PDB entry 6TQO | electron microscopy, 3.80 A resolution | chains T and R of the 15 polymer chains in the assembly

# Chain T
Molecule: Inositol monophosphatase
Source organism: Escherichia coli
UniProt: A0A5B7PBT3 (A0A5B7PBT3_ECOLX); residue numbers follow UniProt; this construct covers 1-263
Chain sequence (267 residues; row label = number of the first residue in the row; numbers below 1 keep their minus sign (Gly-3 is residue -3)):
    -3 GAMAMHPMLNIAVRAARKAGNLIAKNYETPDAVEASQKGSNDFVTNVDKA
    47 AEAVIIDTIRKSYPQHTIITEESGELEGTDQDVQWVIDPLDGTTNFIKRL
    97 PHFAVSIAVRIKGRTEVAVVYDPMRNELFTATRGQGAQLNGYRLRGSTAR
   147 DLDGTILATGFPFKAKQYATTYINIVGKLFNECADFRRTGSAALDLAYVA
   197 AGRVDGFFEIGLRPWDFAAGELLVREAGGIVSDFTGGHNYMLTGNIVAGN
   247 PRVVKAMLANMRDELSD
Not modelled in the structure: -3 to 0, 29-36
Sequence notes: expression tag (-3 to 0)
Metal / ion sites: Mg2+: Glu67, Asp84, Leu86

# Chain R
Molecule: rrnGnut RNA
Sequence (85 nucleotides; numbered 1 to 85; the number before each row is that of its first residue):
     1 GCCGCGCCGCUGAGAAAAAGCGAAGCGGCACUGCUCUUUAACAAUUUAUC
    51 AGACAAUCUGUGUGGGUGUAGACCUGGCGUGUGGC
Not modelled in the structure: 1-29, 53-55, 67-74
Metal / ion sites: Mg2+: C85 (shared with 3 residues of chain Y)

# Interface between chain T and chain R
Contacting residue pairs (4; chain T residue first):
  Gln134(T) - G52(R)  hydrogen bond to the base
  Gly137(T) - G52(R)  base contact
  Arg139(T) - U49(R)  salt bridge to the phosphate
  Arg141(T) - U47(R)  hydrogen bond to the base
Other interface residues (no listed pair), chain T (6 interface residues in all): Lys14, Tyr138
Other interface residues (no listed pair), chain R (4 interface residues in all): A56

# Summary
The interface between chain T and chain R involves 6 residues on one side and 4 on the other; the contacts
include 2 hydrogen bonds and 1 salt bridge. Polar pairs include Gln134(T)-G52(R), Arg141(T)-U47(R) and
Arg139(T)-U49(R).
Here chain T is Inositol monophosphatase (Escherichia coli) and chain R is rrnGnut RNA. Entry 6TQO (rrn
anti-termination complex) was determined by electron microscopy, deposited together with 6TQN.
